PDB entry 8EU9 | electron microscopy, 3.48 A resolution | chains X and Z of the 10 polymer chains in the assembly

== Chain X ==
Molecule: RuvB-like protein 1
Organism: Saccharomyces cerevisiae (strain ATCC 204508 / S288c)
Notes: EC 3.6.4.12
Reference sequence: Q03940 (RUVB1_YEAST); residues 21-463 here = UniProt positions 21-463
Sequence (443 residues; numbered 21 to 463; the number before each row is that of its first residue):
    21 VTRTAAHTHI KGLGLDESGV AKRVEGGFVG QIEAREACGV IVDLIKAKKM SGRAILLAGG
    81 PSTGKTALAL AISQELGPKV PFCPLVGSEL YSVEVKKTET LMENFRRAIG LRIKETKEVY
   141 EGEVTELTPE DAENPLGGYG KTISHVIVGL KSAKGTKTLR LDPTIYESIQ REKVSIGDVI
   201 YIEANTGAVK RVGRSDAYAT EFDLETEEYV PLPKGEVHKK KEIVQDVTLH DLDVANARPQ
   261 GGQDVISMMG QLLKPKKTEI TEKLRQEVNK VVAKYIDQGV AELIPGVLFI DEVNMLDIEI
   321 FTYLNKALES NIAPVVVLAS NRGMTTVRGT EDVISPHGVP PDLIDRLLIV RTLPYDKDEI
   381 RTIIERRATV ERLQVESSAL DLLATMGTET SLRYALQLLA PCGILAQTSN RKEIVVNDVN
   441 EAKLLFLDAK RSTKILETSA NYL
Disordered / not traced: 21
Residues lining bound ligands: ADP (adenosine-5'-diphosphate): A26, H27, H29, I30, G47, F48, V49, Q51, G80, P81, S82, T83, G84, K85, T86, A87, Y375, I383, L412, R413, L416

== Chain Z ==
Molecule: Ino eighty subunit 2
Organism: Saccharomyces cerevisiae S288C
Reference sequence: P40154 (IES2_YEAST); numbering as in UniProt (aligned over 293-320)
Sequence (28 residues; row label = number of the first residue in the row):
   293 FVKPRRPYNS EGMTRILRRY EEDLFCTF

== Chain X / chain Z interface ==
Residue-residue contacts (27):
  A152(X) - L316(Z)  hydrophobic
  L156(X) - L316(Z)  hydrophobic
  L156(X) - C318(Z)  hydrophobic
  G158(X) - F320(Z)
  Y159(X) - M305(Z)
  Y159(X) - R307(Z)
  Y159(X) - C318(Z)  hydrophobic
  Y159(X) - T319(Z)
  Y159(X) - F320(Z)  hydrophobic
  G160(X) - T319(Z)  hydrogen bond (backbone-backbone)
  G160(X) - F320(Z)
  K161(X) - C318(Z)
  K161(X) - T319(Z)  hydrogen bond (backbone-backbone)
  T162(X) - L316(Z)
  T162(X) - F317(Z)
  T162(X) - C318(Z)
  I163(X) - L316(Z)
  I163(X) - F317(Z)  hydrogen bond (backbone-backbone)
  I163(X) - T319(Z)
  S164(X) - E314(Z)
  S164(X) - D315(Z)
  D182(X) - R310(Z)  salt bridge
  D182(X) - D315(Z)
  P183(X) - D315(Z)
  P183(X) - F317(Z)  hydrophobic
  T184(X) - R310(Z)
  E187(X) - F317(Z)
Interface residues without a listed pair, chain X (14 interface residues in all): Y186

== In short ==
14 residues of chain X face 10 of chain Z across their interface; the contacts include 3 hydrogen bonds and 1
salt bridge. Polar pairs include D182(X)-R310(Z), G160(X)-T319(Z) and K161(X)-T319(Z). Bound to chain X: ADP.
Here chain X is RuvB-like protein 1 (Saccharomyces cerevisiae (strain ATCC 204508 / S288c)) and chain Z is Ino
eighty subunit 2 (Saccharomyces cerevisiae S288C). Entry 8EU9 (Class1 of the INO80-Nucleosome complex) was
determined by electron microscopy together with 8ETS, 8ETT, 8ETU, 8ETV, 8ETW, 8EUE, 8EUF and 8EUJ from the
same study.
